5K6A - chains C and D of the 4 polymer chains in the assembly; structure by X-ray diffraction, 1.70 A resolution.

Chain C:
Name: Pteridine reductase
Organism: Trypanosoma brucei brucei
UniProt: O76290 (O76290_TRYBB); residues 1-268 here = UniProt positions 1-268
Amino-acid sequence (288 residues; row label = number of the first residue in the row; numbers below 1 keep their minus sign (Met-19 is residue -19)):
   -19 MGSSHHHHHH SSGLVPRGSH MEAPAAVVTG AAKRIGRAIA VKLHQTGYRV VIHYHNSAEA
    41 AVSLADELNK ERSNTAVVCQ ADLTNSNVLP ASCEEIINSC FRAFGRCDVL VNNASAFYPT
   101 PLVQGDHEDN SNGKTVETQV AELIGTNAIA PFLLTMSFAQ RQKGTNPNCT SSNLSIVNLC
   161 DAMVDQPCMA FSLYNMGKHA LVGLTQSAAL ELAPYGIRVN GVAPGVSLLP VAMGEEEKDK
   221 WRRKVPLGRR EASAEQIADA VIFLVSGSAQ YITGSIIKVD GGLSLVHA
Unresolved in the structure: -19 to 1, 104-113, 143-151, 208-217
Differences from the reference sequence: initiating methionine (-19); expression tag (-18 to 0)
Modified / non-standard residues: Cys59 (cysteinesulfonic acid; OCS); Cys168 (S-oxy cysteine; CSX)
Residues lining bound ligands:
  - 6QT ((2R)-2-(3-hydroxyphenyl)-6-oxidanyl-2,3-dihydrochromen-4-one): Arg14, Ser95, Phe97, Asp161, Met163, Cys168, Tyr174, Gly205, Val206, Trp221
  - NADP (NAP; NADP nicotinamide-adenine-dinucleotide phosphate): Gly10, Lys13, Arg14, Ile15, Gly16, His33, Tyr34, His35, Asn36, Ser37, Ala61, Asp62, Leu63, Thr64, Asn93, Ala94, Ser95, Ala96, Thr126, Asn127, Leu159, Cys160, Asp161, Tyr174, Lys178, Pro204, Gly205, Val206, Ser207

Chain D:
Name: Pteridine reductase
Organism: Trypanosoma brucei brucei
UniProt: O76290 (O76290_TRYBB); residues 1-268 here = UniProt positions 1-268
Amino-acid sequence (288 residues; row label = number of the first residue in the row; numbers below 1 keep their minus sign (Met-19 is residue -19)):
   -19 MGSSHHHHHH SSGLVPRGSH MEAPAAVVTG AAKRIGRAIA VKLHQTGYRV VIHYHNSAEA
    41 AVSLADELNK ERSNTAVVCQ ADLTNSNVLP ASCEEIINSC FRAFGRCDVL VNNASAFYPT
   101 PLVQGDHEDN SNGKTVETQV AELIGTNAIA PFLLTMSFAQ RQKGTNPNCT SSNLSIVNLC
   161 DAMVDQPCMA FSLYNMGKHA LVGLTQSAAL ELAPYGIRVN GVAPGVSLLP VAMGEEEKDK
   221 WRRKVPLGRR EASAEQIADA VIFLVSGSAQ YITGSIIKVD GGLSLVHA
Unresolved in the structure: -19 to 1, 104-113, 143-151
Differences from the reference sequence: initiating methionine (-19); expression tag (-18 to 0)
Modified / non-standard residues: Cys168 (S-oxy cysteine; CSX)
Residues lining bound ligands:
  - 6QT ((2R)-2-(3-hydroxyphenyl)-6-oxidanyl-2,3-dihydrochromen-4-one): Arg14, Ser95, Phe97, Asp161, Met163, Cys168, Tyr174, Gly205, Val206, Leu208, Leu209, Pro210, Trp221, Leu263
  - NADP (NAP; NADP nicotinamide-adenine-dinucleotide phosphate): Gly10, Lys13, Arg14, Ile15, Gly16, His33, Tyr34, His35, Asn36, Ser37, Ala61, Asp62, Leu63, Thr64, Asn93, Ala94, Ser95, Ala96, Thr126, Asn127, Leu159, Cys160, Asp161, Tyr174, Lys178, Pro204, Gly205, Val206, Ser207, Leu208
What the authors report for this chain:
  - catalytic residues: Asp161, Tyr174, Lys178 (citing earlier work)
  - binding site for 6QT: Arg14, Ser95, Phe97, Asp161, Met163, Tyr174, Val206, Leu209, Trp221, Leu263

Chain C / chain D interface:
Residue-residue contacts (59; chain C residue first):
  Gln186(C) with Leu265(D)
  Ala189(C) with Leu265(D), hydrophobic
  Leu190(C) with Val266(D), hydrophobic
  Ala193(C) with Pro226(D), hydrophobic; Leu227(D)
  Arg198(C) with Leu227(D)
  Val206(C) with Tyr251(D)
  Val225(C) with Tyr251(D)
  Pro226(C) with Leu190(D), hydrophobic; Ala193(D)
  Leu227(C) with Ala193(D); Arg198(D); Gln250(D); Tyr251(D); Thr253(D)
  Arg230(C) with Tyr251(D), hydrogen bond (backbone-side chain)
  Glu231(C) with Tyr251(D)
  Ala232(C) with Tyr251(D), hydrogen bond (backbone-side chain)
  Gln236(C) with Tyr251(D)
  Asp239(C) with Ser248(D)
  Phe243(C) with Asp239(D); Ala240(D), hydrophobic; Phe243(D), hydrophobic
  Ser248(C) with Asp239(D)
  Gln250(C) with Leu227(D); Gln236(D), hydrogen bond
  Tyr251(C) with Val206(D); Val225(D); Leu227(D); Arg230(D), hydrogen bond (side chain-backbone); Glu231(D); Ala232(D), hydrogen bond (side chain-backbone); Gln236(D); Val259(D); Asp260(D); Gly261(D), hydrogen bond (backbone-backbone)
  Ile252(C) with Lys258(D); Val259(D), hydrophobic
  Thr253(C) with Gly261(D); Gly262(D)
  Gly254(C) with Lys258(D), hydrogen bond (backbone-side chain); Leu265(D)
  Ser255(C) with Lys258(D), hydrogen bond (side chain-backbone)
  Ile257(C) with Ile257(D), hydrophobic
  Lys258(C) with Ile252(D); Gly254(D), hydrogen bond (side chain-backbone); Ser255(D), hydrogen bond (backbone-side chain)
  Val259(C) with Tyr251(D); Ile252(D), hydrophobic
  Asp260(C) with Tyr251(D); Thr253(D)
  Gly261(C) with Tyr251(D), hydrogen bond (backbone-backbone); Thr253(D)
  Gly262(C) with Thr253(D)
  Leu265(C) with Gln186(D); Ala189(D), hydrophobic; Leu190(D); Gly254(D)
  Val266(C) with Leu190(D), hydrophobic
Other interface residues (no listed pair), chain C (33 interface residues in all): Pro194, Ala240, Gly247
Other interface residues (no listed pair), chain D (32 interface residues in all): Pro194

Overview:
The interface between chain C and chain D involves 33 residues on one side and 32 on the other, with 11
hydrogen bonds. Polar pairs include Arg230(C)-Tyr251(D), Ala232(C)-Tyr251(D) and Gln250(C)-Gln236(D). The
paper reports catalytic residues Asp161(D), Tyr174(D) and Lys178(D); a binding site for 6QT at Arg14(D),
Ser95(D) and Phe97(D) among others.
Chain C is Pteridine reductase and chain D is Pteridine reductase, both from Trypanosoma brucei brucei; the
structure, Trypanosoma brucei Pteridine reductase 1 (PTR1) in complex with compound 1, was determined by X-ray
diffraction (same publication as 5L42 and 5L4N).
